7NKL - chains B and F of the 8 polymer chains in the assembly; structure by electron microscopy, 3.67 A resolution.

[Chain B]
Protein: ATP synthase subunit alpha
From: Mycolicibacterium smegmatis (strain ATCC 700084 / mc(2)155)
Notes: EC 7.1.2.2
UniProtKB: A0R202 (ATPA_MYCS2); residue numbers follow UniProt; this construct covers 1-548
Amino-acid sequence (548 residues; row label = number of the first residue in the row):
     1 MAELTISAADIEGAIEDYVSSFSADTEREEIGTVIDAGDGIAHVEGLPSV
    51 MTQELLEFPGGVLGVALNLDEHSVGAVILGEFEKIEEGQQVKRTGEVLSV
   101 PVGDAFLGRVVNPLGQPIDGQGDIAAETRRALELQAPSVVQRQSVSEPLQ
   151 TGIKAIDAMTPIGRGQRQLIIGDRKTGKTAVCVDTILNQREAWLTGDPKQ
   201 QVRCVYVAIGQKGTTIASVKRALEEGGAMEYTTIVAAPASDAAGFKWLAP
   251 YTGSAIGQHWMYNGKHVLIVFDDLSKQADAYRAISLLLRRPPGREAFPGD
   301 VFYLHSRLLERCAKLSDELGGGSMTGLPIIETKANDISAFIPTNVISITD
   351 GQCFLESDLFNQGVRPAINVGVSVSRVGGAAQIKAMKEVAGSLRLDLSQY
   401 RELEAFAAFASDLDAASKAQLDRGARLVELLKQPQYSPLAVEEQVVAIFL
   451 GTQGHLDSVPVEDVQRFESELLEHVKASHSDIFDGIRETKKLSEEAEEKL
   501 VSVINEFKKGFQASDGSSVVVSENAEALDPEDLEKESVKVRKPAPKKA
Not modelled in the structure: 1-4, 23-30, 37-42, 50-69, 75-86, 89-548
UniProt features mapped onto this chain:
  - binding site (ATP): Gly-172 to Thr-179
  - site: Ser-373 (Required for activity)

[Chain F]
Protein: ATP synthase subunit beta
From: Mycolicibacterium smegmatis (strain ATCC 700084 / mc(2)155)
Notes: EC 7.1.2.2
UniProtKB: A0R200 (ATPB_MYCS2); numbering as in UniProt (aligned over 1-475)
Amino-acid sequence (475 residues; each row starts with the number of its first residue):
     1 MTATAEKTAGRVVRITGPVVDVEFPRGSVPELFNALHAEITFGALAKTLT
    51 LEVAQHLGDSLVRCISMQPTDGLVRGVEVTDTGASISVPVGDGVKGHVFN
   101 ALGDCLDDPGYGKDFEHWSIHRKPPAFSDLEPRTEMLETGLKVVDLLTPY
   151 VRGGKIALFGGAGVGKTVLIQEMINRIARNFGGTSVFAGVGERTREGNDL
   201 WVELADANVLKDTALVFGQMDEPPGTRMRVALSALTMAEFFRDEQGQDVL
   251 LFIDNIFRFTQAGSEVSTLLGRMPSAVGYQPTLADEMGELQERITSTRGR
   301 SITSMQAVYVPADDYTDPAPATTFAHLDATTELSRAVFSKGIFPAVDPLA
   351 SSSTILDPAIVGDEHYRVAQEVIRILQRYKDLQDIIAILGIDELSEEDKQ
   401 LVNRARRIERFLSQNMMAAEQFTGQPGSTVPLKETIEAFDKLTKGEFDHL
   451 PEQAFFLIGGLDDLAKKAESLGAKL
Not modelled in the structure: 1-10, 15-20, 27-57, 62-74, 77-475

[How chain B and chain F interact]
Residue-residue contacts - 11 pairs, chain B then chain F:
  Glu-12(B) / Arg-26(F)
  Val-19(B) / Arg-11(F)
  Gly-46(B) / Arg-75(F)  hydrogen bond (backbone-side chain)
  Leu-47(B) / Arg-75(F)  hydrogen bond (backbone-side chain)
  Asp-70(B) / Val-13(F)
  Asp-70(B) / Arg-14(F)
  Asp-70(B) / Arg-75(F)  hydrogen bond (backbone-side chain)
  Glu-71(B) / Val-13(F)
  Glu-71(B) / Arg-14(F)  salt bridge
  Glu-71(B) / Arg-75(F)
  Ser-73(B) / Arg-75(F)
Interface residues without a listed pair, chain B (9 interface residues in all): Pro-48, Val-74

[Summary]
The interface between chain B and chain F involves 9 residues on one side and 5 on the other, with 3 hydrogen
bonds and 1 salt bridge. Polar pairs include Glu-71(B)/Arg-14(F), Gly-46(B)/Arg-75(F) and Leu-47(B)/Arg-75(F).
UniProt lists 8 ATP-binding residues on chain B.
Chain B is ATP synthase subunit alpha and chain F is ATP synthase subunit beta, both from Mycolicibacterium
smegmatis (strain ATCC 700084 / mc(2)155); the structure, Mycobacterium smegmatis ATP synthase b-delta state
2, was determined by electron microscopy together with 7NJK, 7NJL, 7NJM, 7NJN, 7NJO, 7NJP and 20 further
entries from the same study.
